PDB entry 8V7G | X-ray diffraction, 1.52 A resolution | chains A and T of the 3 polymer chains in the assembly

[Chain A]
Name: DNA polymerase eta
Source organism: Homo sapiens
Notes: EC 2.7.7.7
UniProt: Q9Y253 (POLH_HUMAN); residues 1-432 here = UniProt positions 1-432
Chain sequence (435 residues; each row starts with the number of its first residue; numbers below 1 keep their minus sign (Gly-2 is residue -2)):
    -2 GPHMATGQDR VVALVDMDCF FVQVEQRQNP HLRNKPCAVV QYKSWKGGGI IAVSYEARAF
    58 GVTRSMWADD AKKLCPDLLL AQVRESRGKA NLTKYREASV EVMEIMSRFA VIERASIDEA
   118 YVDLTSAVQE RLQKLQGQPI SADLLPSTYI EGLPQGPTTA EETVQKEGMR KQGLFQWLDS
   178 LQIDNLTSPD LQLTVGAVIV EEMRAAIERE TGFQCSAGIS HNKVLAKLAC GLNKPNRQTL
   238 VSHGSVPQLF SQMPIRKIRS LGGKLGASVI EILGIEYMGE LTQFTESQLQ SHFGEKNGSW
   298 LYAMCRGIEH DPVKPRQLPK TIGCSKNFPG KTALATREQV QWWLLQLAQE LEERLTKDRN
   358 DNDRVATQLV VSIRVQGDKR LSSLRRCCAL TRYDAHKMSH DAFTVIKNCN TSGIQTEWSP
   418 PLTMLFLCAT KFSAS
Disordered / not traced: 155-159
Differences from the reference sequence: expression tag (-2 to 0)
Metal / ion sites: Mg2+ site 1: Asp13, Met14, Asp115 (together with DZ4); Mg2+ site 2: Asp13, Asp115, Glu116 (together with DZ4) (shared with 1 residue of chain P)
Small-molecule neighbours: DZ4 (2'-deoxy-5'-O-[(R)-hydroxy{[(R)-hydroxy(phosphonooxy)phosphoryl]amino}phosphoryl]adenosine): Asp13, Met14, Asp15, Cys16, Phe17, Phe18, Ile48, Ala49, Tyr52, Arg55, Arg61, Ile114, Asp115, Glu116, Lys231
Swiss-Prot annotation at these positions:
  - binding site (Mg(2+)): Asp13, Met14, Asp115, Glu116
  - binding site (Mn(2+)): Asp13, Met14, Asp115, Glu116
  - binding site (a 2'-deoxyribonucleoside 5'-triphosphate): Arg61
  - natural variant: Val37 (deletion: In XPV), Leu75 (deletion: In XPV), Arg93 (R93P: In XPV), Arg111 (R111H: In XPV), Thr122 (T122P: In XPV), Gly153 (G153D: In a breast cancer sample), Thr191 (T191P: In XPV), Gly263 (G263V: In XPV), Val266 (V266D: In XPV), Gly295 (G295R: In XPV), Arg361 (R361S: In XPV)
  - mutagenesis: Tyr52 (Y52A/F: Reduces DNA polymerase activity; Y52E: Reduces DNA polymerase activity. Increases fidelity of replication and reduces translesion bypass), Arg61 (R61A: Reduces enzymatic activity by two-thirds), Ser62 (S62G: Increased DNA polymerase activity and translesion bypass compared to wild-type), Ala68 (A68S/V: Severe reduction in thymine dimer translesion bypass), Asn324 to Pro326 (Reduces binding to chromatin and to monoubiquitinated PCNA. Abolishes binding to monoubiquitinated PCNA; when associated with 705-E--H-713 Del)

[Chain T]
Molecule: 12-nt DNA strand
Sequence (12 nucleotides; each row starts with the number of its first residue):
     1 CATTGTGACG CT

[Chain A / chain T interface]
Pairs across the interface - 36 pairs, chain A then chain T:
  Gln38(A) with DT4(T), hydrogen bond to the base; DG5(T), sugar contact
  Tyr39(A) with DT4(T), phosphate contact; DG5(T), hydrogen bond to the phosphate
  Trp42(A) with DA2(T), stacking on the base
  Trp64(A) with DA2(T), phosphate contact
  Lys86(A) with DT6(T), salt bridge to the phosphate
  Leu89(A) with DG5(T), phosphate contact; DT6(T), phosphate contact
  Arg93(A) with DT6(T), salt bridge to the phosphate; DG7(T), salt bridge to the phosphate
  Lys311(A) with DC9(T), phosphate contact
  Arg313(A) with DA8(T), salt bridge to the phosphate; DC9(T), salt bridge to the phosphate
  Pro316(A) with DA8(T), phosphate contact
  Lys317(A) with DA8(T), hydrogen bond to the phosphate; DC9(T), salt bridge to the phosphate
  Thr318(A) with DG7(T), sugar contact; DA8(T), hydrogen bond to the phosphate
  Ile319(A) with DG7(T), phosphate contact
  Gly320(A) with DT6(T), sugar contact; DG7(T), hydrogen bond to the phosphate
  Cys321(A) with DT6(T), phosphate contact
  Ser322(A) with DG5(T), sugar contact; DT6(T), hydrogen bond to the phosphate
  Lys323(A) with DG5(T), salt bridge to the phosphate
  Asn324(A) with DT4(T), hydrogen bond to the phosphate; DG5(T), hydrogen bond to the phosphate
  Pro326(A) with DC1(T), phosphate contact; DA2(T), sugar contact; DT4(T), phosphate contact
  Gly327(A) with DC1(T), hydrogen bond to the phosphate; DA2(T), phosphate contact
  Thr329(A) with DA2(T), base contact
  Arg351(A) with DT6(T), salt bridge to the phosphate; DG7(T), salt bridge to the phosphate
Other interface residues (no listed pair), chain A (27 interface residues in all): Ile48, Ala87, Arg111, Lys293, Glu347
Other interface residues (no listed pair), chain T (10 interface residues in all): DT3, DG10

[Summary]
Chain A and chain T form an interface of 27 and 10 residues respectively, with 9 hydrogen bonds, 9 salt
bridges and 1 aromatic stacking contact. Among the polar pairs are Gln38(A)-DT4(T), Tyr39(A)-DG5(T) and
Lys317(A)-DA8(T). Bound to chain A: compound DZ4.
Chain A is DNA polymerase eta (Homo sapiens) and chain T is a 12-nt DNA strand; the structure, Human DNA
polymerase eta-DNA-gemC-ended primer-dAMPNPP ternary complex with Mg2+, was determined by X-ray diffraction,
deposited together with 8V7A, 8V7B, 8V7C, 8V7D, 8V7E, 8V7F and 4 further entries.
